2OTK - chains C and F of the 3 polymer chains in the assembly; structure by solution NMR.

Chain C:
Name: Amyloid beta A4 protein
Organism: Homo sapiens
UniProt: P05067 (A4_HUMAN); residues 1-40 here correspond to UniProt positions 672-711 (UniProt number = residue number + 671)
Chain sequence (40 residues; each row starts with the number of its first residue):
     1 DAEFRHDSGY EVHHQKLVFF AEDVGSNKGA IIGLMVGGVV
Disordered / not traced: 1-15

Chain F:
Name: ZAb3 Affibody dimer
Organism: engineered binding protein
Notes: antibody fragment or engineered binder
Chain sequence (71 residues; numbered -10 to 60; the number before each row is that of its first residue; numbers below 1 keep their minus sign (Gly-10 is residue -10)):
   -10 GSSHHHHHHL QVDNKFNKEM ASAGGEIVYL PNLNPDQLCA FIHSLHDDPS QSANLLAEAK
    50 KLNDAQAPKV D
Disordered / not traced: -10 to 13, 57-60
What the authors report for this chain:
  - mutagenesis - C28S: decreased binding to Amyloid beta A4 protein (chain C)

Chain C / chain F interface:
Residue-residue contacts - 23 pairs, chain C then chain F:
  Val18(C) with Tyr18(F); Pro20(F)
  Phe19(C) with Tyr18(F); Leu19(F); Leu27(F)
  Phe20(C) with Ile16(F); Val17(F); Tyr18(F); Leu19(F)
  Ala21(C) with Ile16(F); Val17(F); Phe30(F); Leu45(F)
  Glu22(C) with Glu15(F)
  Asp23(C) with Gly14(F); Glu15(F); Ala42(F)
  Asn27(C) with Pro38(F)
  Gly29(C) with Pro38(F); Ser41(F)
  Ala30(C) with Ser41(F); Leu45(F)
  Ile32(C) with Ile31(F)
Also at the interface, not in a pair above, chain C (13 interface residues in all): Ser26, Lys28, Met35
Also at the interface, not in a pair above, chain F (15 interface residues in all): Leu34
The authors on this interface:
  - interface residues, chain F: Glu15(F), Ile31(F)

In short:
13 residues of chain C and 15 residues of chain F are in contact. From the paper: C28S of chain F reduces
binding to Amyloid beta A4 protein (chain C); interface residues Glu15(F) and Ile31(F).
Here chain C is Amyloid beta A4 protein (Homo sapiens) and chain F is ZAb3 Affibody dimer (engineered binding
protein). Entry 2OTK (Structure of Alzheimer Ab peptide in complex with an engineered binding protein) was
determined by solution NMR.
